Entry 6TJY (X-ray diffraction, 2.82 A resolution); this record covers chains A and J of the 6 polymer chains in the assembly.

[Chain A]
Protein: Hemagglutinin HA1
Organism: Influenza A virus (A/harbour seal/Germany/1/2014(H10N7))
Reference sequence: A0A0A7HR51 (A0A0A7HR51_9INFA); residues 1-323 here correspond to UniProt positions 10-332 (UniProt number = residue number + 9)
Amino-acid sequence (325 residues; numbered -1 to 323; the number before each row is that of its first residue; numbers below 1 keep their minus sign (Asp-1 is residue -1)):
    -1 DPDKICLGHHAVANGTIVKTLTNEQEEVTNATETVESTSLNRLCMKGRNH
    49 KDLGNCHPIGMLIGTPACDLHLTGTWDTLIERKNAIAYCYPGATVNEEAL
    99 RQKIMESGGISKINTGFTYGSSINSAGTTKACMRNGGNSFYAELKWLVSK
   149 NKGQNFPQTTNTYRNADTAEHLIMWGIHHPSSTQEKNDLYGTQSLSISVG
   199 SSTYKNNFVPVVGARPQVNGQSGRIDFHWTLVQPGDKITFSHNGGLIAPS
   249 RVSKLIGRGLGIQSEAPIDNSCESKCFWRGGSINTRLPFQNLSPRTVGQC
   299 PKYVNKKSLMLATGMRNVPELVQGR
Not modelled in the structure: 319-323
Disulfides: Cys42-Cys270, Cys54-Cys66, Cys87-Cys130, Cys274-Cys298
Construct notes: expression tag (-1 to 0); conflict Gln219 (Leu228 in A0A0A7HR51)
Bound ions: Ca2+: Glu104 (together with N-acetylglucosamine) (shared with 1 residue of chain B; 1 residue of chain H)

[Chain J]
Protein: Hemagglutinin HA2
Organism: Influenza A virus (A/harbour seal/Germany/1/2014(H10N7))
Reference sequence: A0A0A7HNL0 (A0A0A7HNL0_9INFA); residues 1-176 here correspond to UniProt positions 333-508 (UniProt number = residue number + 332)
Amino-acid sequence (177 residues; numbered 1 to 177; the number before each row is that of its first residue):
     1 GLFGAIAGFIENGWEGMVDGWYGFRHQNAQGTGQAADYKSTQAAIDQITG
    51 KLNRIIKKTNTEFESIESEFSEIDHQIGNVINWTKDSITDIWTYQAELLV
   101 AMENQHTIDMADSEMLNLYERVRKQLRQNAEEDGKGCFEIYHACDDSCME
   151 SIRNNTYDHSQYREEALLNRLNINPVK
Not modelled in the structure: 173-177
Disulfides: Cys144-Cys148
Covalently attached groups: N-acetylglucosamine (NAG) linked to Asn82
Construct notes: expression tag (177)

[Interface between chain A and chain J]
Contacting residue pairs - 9 pairs, chain A then chain J:
  Thr18(A) with Arg54(J)
  Leu19(A) with Gly50(J); Lys51(J); Arg54(J), hydrogen bond (backbone-side chain); Met102(J), hydrophobic; Glu103(J)
  Thr20(A) with Gln47(J); Gly50(J); Lys51(J)
Also at the interface, not in a pair above, chain A (5 interface residues in all): Glu22, Asn303
Also at the interface, not in a pair above, chain J (10 interface residues in all): Asp46, Lys57, Thr61, His106

[In short]
5 residues of chain A and 10 residues of chain J are in contact, with 1 hydrogen bond. The hydrogen-bonded
pair is Leu19(A)-Arg54(J). N-acetylglucosamine is covalently linked to Asn82(J).
Chain A is Hemagglutinin HA1 and chain J is Hemagglutinin HA2, both from Influenza A virus (A/harbour
seal/Germany/1/2014(H10N7)); the structure, Crystal structure of haemagglutinin from (A/seal/Germany/1/2014)
seal H10N7 influenza virus, was determined by X-ray diffraction together with 6TJW, 6TVA, 6TVB, 6TVC, 6TVD,
6TVF and 9 further entries from the same study.
